Entry 6LQF (X-ray diffraction, 1.50 A resolution); this record covers chains A and C of the 4 polymer chains in the assembly.

== Chain A ==
Protein: AT-rich interactive domain-containing protein 4
Organism: Arabidopsis thaliana
UniProtKB: Q6NQ79 (ARID4_ARATH); numbering as in UniProt (aligned over 545-747)
Sequence (204 residues; row label = number of the first residue in the row):
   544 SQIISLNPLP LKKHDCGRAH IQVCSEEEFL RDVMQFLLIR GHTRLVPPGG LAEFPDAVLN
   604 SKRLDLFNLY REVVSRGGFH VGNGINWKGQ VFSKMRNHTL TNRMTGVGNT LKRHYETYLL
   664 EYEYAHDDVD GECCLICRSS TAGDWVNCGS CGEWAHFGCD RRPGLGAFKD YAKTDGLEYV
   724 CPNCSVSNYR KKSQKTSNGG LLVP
Disordered / not traced: 544-554, 730-747
Sequence notes: expression tag (544)
Bound ions: Zn2+ site 1: His557, Cys559, Asp575, His669; Zn2+ site 2: Cys677, Cys680, His699, Cys702; Zn2+ site 3: Cys691, Cys694, Cys724, Cys727
Curated features (UniProtKB/Swiss-Prot):
  - zinc finger: Gly674 to Ser730 (PHD-type)
What the authors report for this chain:
  - mutagenesis - P598A/W630A: abolished binding to AT-containing DNA
  - binding site for the 12-nt DNA strand: Val601 to Ser604, Arg646 to Lys655
  - binding site for the 12-nt DNA strand (chain C): Asn626 to Lys631, Thr717
  - specificity-determining residues: Thr648

== Chain C ==
Molecule: 12-nt DNA strand
Sequence (12 nucleotides; numbered 1 to 12; the number before each row is that of its first residue):
     1 TTTAGATCTA AA

== Chain A / chain C interface ==
Residue-residue contacts (18; chain A residue first):
  Asn626(A) with DG5(C), hydrogen bond to the phosphate
  Ile628(A) with DG5(C), phosphate contact
  Asn629(A) with DA4(C), hydrogen bond to the phosphate; DG5(C), phosphate contact
  Trp630(A) with DG5(C), hydrogen bond to the phosphate
  Lys631(A) with DG5(C), hydrogen bond to the phosphate
  Gly632(A) with DA4(C), phosphate contact
  Thr648(A) with DA6(C), hydrogen bond to the base
  Gly649(A) with DA6(C), base contact; DT7(C), base contact
  Gly651(A) with DG5(C), phosphate contact
  Asn652(A) with DA6(C), hydrogen bond to the phosphate; DT7(C), base contact
  Lys655(A) with DG5(C), phosphate contact; DA6(C), salt bridge to the phosphate
  Lys716(A) with DT3(C), phosphate contact; DA4(C), phosphate contact
  Thr717(A) with DA4(C), hydrogen bond to the phosphate

== Overview ==
13 residues of chain A face 5 of chain C across their interface, with 7 hydrogen bonds and 1 salt bridge.
Polar pairs include Thr648(A)-DA6(C), Asn626(A)-DG5(C) and Asn629(A)-DA4(C). From the paper: a binding site
for the 12-nt DNA strand at Val601(A) and Arg646(A); P598A/W630A of chain A abolish binding to AT-containing
DNA.
Chain A is AT-rich interactive domain-containing protein 4 (Arabidopsis thaliana) and chain C is a 12-nt DNA
strand; the structure, Crystal structure of Arabidopsis ARID5 ARID-PHD cassette in complex with H3K4me3
peptide and DNA, was determined by X-ray diffraction together with 6LQE from the same study.
